PDB entry 8ETW | electron microscopy, 2.64 A resolution | chains Q and W of the 10 polymer chains in the assembly

== Chain Q ==
Molecule: Chromatin-remodeling ATPase INO80
Source organism: Saccharomyces cerevisiae S288C
Notes: EC 3.6.4.-
Reference sequence: P53115 (INO80_YEAST); numbering as in UniProt (aligned over 948-1432)
Sequence (485 residues; numbered 948 to 1432; the number before each row is that of its first residue):
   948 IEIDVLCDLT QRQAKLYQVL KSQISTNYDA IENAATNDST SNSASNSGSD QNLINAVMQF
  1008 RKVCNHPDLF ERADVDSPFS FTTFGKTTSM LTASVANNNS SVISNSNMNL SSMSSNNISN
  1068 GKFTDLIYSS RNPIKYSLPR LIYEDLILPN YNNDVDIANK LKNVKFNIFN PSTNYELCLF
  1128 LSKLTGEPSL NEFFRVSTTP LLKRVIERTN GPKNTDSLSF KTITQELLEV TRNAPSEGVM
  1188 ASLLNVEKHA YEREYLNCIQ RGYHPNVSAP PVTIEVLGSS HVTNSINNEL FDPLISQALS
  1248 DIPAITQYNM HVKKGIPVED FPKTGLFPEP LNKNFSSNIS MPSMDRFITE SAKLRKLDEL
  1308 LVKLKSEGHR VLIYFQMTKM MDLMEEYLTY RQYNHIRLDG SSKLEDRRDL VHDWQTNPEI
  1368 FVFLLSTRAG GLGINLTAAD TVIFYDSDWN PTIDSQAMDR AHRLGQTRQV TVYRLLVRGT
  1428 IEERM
Disordered / not traced: 986-998, 1037-1068, 1346-1355, 1375-1381, 1409-1413

== Chain W ==
Molecule: RuvB-like protein 2
Source organism: Saccharomyces cerevisiae S288C
Notes: EC 3.6.4.12
Reference sequence: Q12464 (RUVB2_YEAST); residue numbers follow UniProt; this construct covers 15-471
Sequence (457 residues; numbered 15 to 471; the number before each row is that of its first residue):
    15 KSLSLIAAHS HITGLGLDEN LQPRPTSEGM VGQLQARRAA GVILKMVQNG TIAGRAVLVA
    75 GPPSTGKTAL AMGVSQSLGK DVPFTAIAGS EIFSLELSKT EALTQAFRKS IGIKIKEETE
   135 LIEGEVVEIQ IDRSITGGHK QGKLTIKTTD METIYELGNK MIDGLTKEKV LAGDVISIDK
   195 ASGKITKLGR SFARSRDYDA MGADTRFVQC PEGELQKRKT VVHTVSLHEI DVINSRTQGF
   255 LALFTGDTGE IRSEVRDQIN TKVAEWKEEG KAEIVPGVLF IDEVHMLDIE CFSFINRALE
   315 DEFAPIVMMA TNRGVSKTRG TNYKSPHGLP LDLLDRSIII TTKSYNEQEI KTILSIRAQE
   375 EEVELSSDAL DLLTKTGVET SLRYSSNLIS VAQQIAMKRK NNTVEVEDVK RAYLLFLDSA
   435 RSVKYVQENE SQYIDDQGNV QISIAKSADP DAMDTTE
Disordered / not traced: 15-17, 460-471
Ligand contacts: ADP (adenosine-5'-diphosphate): A22, H23, H25, I26, G43, M44, V45, P76, P77, S78, T79, G80, K81, T82, A83, Y359, I367, L396, R397
Swiss-Prot annotation at these positions:
  - binding site (ATP): G75 to T82
  - mutagenesis: G75 (G75A: Lethal), G80 (G80A: Growth defect at 37 degrees Celsius), K81 (K81A: Defect in snoRNA accumulation. Growth defect at 37 degrees Celsius; K81E: Lethal; K81R: Growth defect at 37 degrees Celsius), D296 (D296N: Lethal), E297 (E297G: Lethal)

== Chain Q / chain W interface ==
Contacting residue pairs - 53 pairs, chain Q then chain W:
  T957(Q) - E282(W)  hydrogen bond
  Q958(Q) - E282(W)
  A1181(Q) - K181(W)  hydrogen bond (backbone-side chain)
  P1182(Q) - K181(W)
  P1182(Q) - E182(W)
  S1183(Q) - K181(W)
  S1183(Q) - E182(W)
  E1194(Q) - F254(W)
  E1194(Q) - L255(W)
  E1194(Q) - F258(W)
  A1197(Q) - F258(W)  hydrophobic
  Y1198(Q) - K174(W)
  Y1198(Q) - F254(W)  hydrophobic
  E1199(Q) - S196(W)
  E1199(Q) - K198(W)
  E1201(Q) - H237(W)  hydrogen bond (backbone-side chain)
  E1201(Q) - T238(W)
  Y1202(Q) - D193(W)  hydrogen bond
  Y1202(Q) - A195(W)  hydrophobic
  Y1202(Q) - S196(W)
  Y1202(Q) - V235(W)
  L1203(Q) - F254(W)  hydrophobic
  N1204(Q) - A195(W)  hydrogen bond (side chain-backbone)
  N1204(Q) - S196(W)  hydrogen bond (side chain-backbone)
  N1204(Q) - G197(W)
  C1205(Q) - E131(W)
  C1205(Q) - A195(W)
  Q1207(Q) - W280(W)
  R1208(Q) - N248(W)
  R1208(Q) - K276(W)  hydrogen bond (backbone-side chain)
  G1209(Q) - N248(W)  hydrogen bond (backbone-side chain)
  G1209(Q) - Q272(W)
  G1209(Q) - I273(W)
  G1209(Q) - K276(W)  hydrogen bond (backbone-side chain)
  Y1210(Q) - N248(W)  hydrogen bond (backbone-side chain)
  Y1210(Q) - V269(W)  hydrophobic
  Y1210(Q) - Q272(W)
  H1211(Q) - Q272(W)  hydrogen bond (backbone-side chain)
  N1213(Q) - Q272(W)
  Q1254(Q) - S148(W)
  Q1254(Q) - I149(W)
  Q1254(Q) - T150(W)  hydrogen bond
  Y1255(Q) - I149(W)  hydrophobic
  H1258(Q) - I149(W)
  F1268(Q) - T150(W)
  P1275(Q) - Q252(W)
  L1278(Q) - I247(W)  hydrophobic
  L1278(Q) - F254(W)  hydrophobic
  F1282(Q) - I247(W)  hydrophobic
  F1282(Q) - N248(W)
  T1296(Q) - E282(W)
  R1302(Q) - E282(W)  hydrogen bond (side chain-backbone)
  R1302(Q) - E283(W)
Also at the interface, not in a pair above, chain Q (36 interface residues in all): N1180, V1193, I1206, D1248, A1251, V1265, R1293
Also at the interface, not in a pair above, chain W (39 interface residues in all): I129, G152, H153, K183, K194, V239, E243, E268, A278, G284, K285

== In short ==
The interface between chain Q and chain W involves 36 residues on one side and 39 on the other; the contacts
include 13 hydrogen bonds. Polar contacts include T957(Q)-E282(W), A1181(Q)-K181(W) and E1201(Q)-H237(W).
Ligands of chain W: ADP.
Chain Q is Chromatin-remodeling ATPase INO80 and chain W is RuvB-like protein 2, both from Saccharomyces
cerevisiae S288C; the structure, Class3 of INO80-Hexasome complex, was determined by electron microscopy,
deposited together with 8ETS, 8ETT, 8ETU, 8ETV, 8EU9, 8EUE, 8EUF and 8EUJ.
